PDB entry 9F3Z | X-ray diffraction, 3.50 A resolution | chains B and A

[Chain B (and A)]
Molecule: Multicopper oxidase
From: Oenococcus oeni
Notes: chain A of this document is another copy of the same molecule, construct and numbering; everything in this record applies to it too
UniProt: Q04HQ8 (Q04HQ8_OENOB); residue numbers follow UniProt; this construct covers 1-488
Chain sequence (488 residues; each row starts with the number of its first residue):
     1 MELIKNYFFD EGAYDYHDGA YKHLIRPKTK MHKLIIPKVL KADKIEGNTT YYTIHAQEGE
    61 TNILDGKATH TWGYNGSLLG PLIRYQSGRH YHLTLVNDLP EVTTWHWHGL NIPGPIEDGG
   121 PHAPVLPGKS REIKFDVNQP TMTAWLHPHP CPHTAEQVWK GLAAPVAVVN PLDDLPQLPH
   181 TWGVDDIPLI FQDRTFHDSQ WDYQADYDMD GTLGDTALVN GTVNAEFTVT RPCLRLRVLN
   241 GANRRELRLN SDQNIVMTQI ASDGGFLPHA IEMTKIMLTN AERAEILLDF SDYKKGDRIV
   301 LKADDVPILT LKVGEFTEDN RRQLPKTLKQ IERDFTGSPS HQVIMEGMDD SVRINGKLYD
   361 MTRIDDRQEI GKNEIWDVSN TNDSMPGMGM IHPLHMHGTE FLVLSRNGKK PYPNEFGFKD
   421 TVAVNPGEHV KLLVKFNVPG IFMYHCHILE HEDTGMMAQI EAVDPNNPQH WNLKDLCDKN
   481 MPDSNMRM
Not modelled in the structure: 1, 478-488 (chain A: 478-488)
Sequence notes: conflict Met-31 (Thr in Q04HQ8), Lys-134 (Glu in Q04HQ8), Ile-271 (Val in Q04HQ8), Asp-297 (Gly in Q04HQ8), Leu-394 (Phe in Q04HQ8)
Metal / ion sites: Cu ion site 1: His-106, His-395; Cu ion site 2: His-108, His-147, His-447; Cu ion site 3: His-149, His-397, His-445; Cu ion site 4: His-392, Cys-446, His-451
What the authors report for this chain:
  - contacts within the chain: Cys-151/Cys-477 (disulfide)

[Chain B / chain A interface]
Residue-residue contacts - 10 pairs, chain B then chain A:
  Lys-41(B) with Lys-294(A)
  Ile-45(B) with Gly-296(A); Arg-298(A)
  Arg-84(B) with Asp-297(A), salt bridge
  Gln-86(B) with Gln-253(A), hydrogen bond
  Pro-171(B) with Asp-252(A); Asn-254(A), hydrogen bond (backbone-side chain)
  Pro-176(B) with Leu-3(A), hydrophobic
  Gln-177(B) with Leu-3(A)
  Arg-322(B) with Glu-272(A), salt bridge
Interface residues without a listed pair, chain B (12 interface residues in all): Val-39, Ala-42, His-180, Gln-323
Interface residues without a listed pair, chain A (15 interface residues in all): Met-1, Glu-2, Val-256, Thr-274, Asp-292, Lys-295

[In short]
12 residues of chain B face 15 of chain A across their interface; the contacts include 2 hydrogen bonds and 2
salt bridges. Among the polar pairs are Arg-84(B)/Asp-297(A), Arg-322(B)/Glu-272(A) and Gln-86(B)/Gln-253(A).
The Cu ion site 1 is built by His-106(B) and His-395(B). From the paper: contacts within the chain involving
Cys-477(B) and Cys-151(B).
Chain B and chain A are both Multicopper oxidase (Oenococcus oeni); the structure, Psychrophilic laccase
(multicopper oxidase) from Oenococcus oeni 229 with Histag, was determined by X-ray diffraction, deposited
together with 9F1T.
